8GRQ - chains B and J of the 13 polymer chains in the assembly; structure by electron microscopy, 3.87 A resolution.

[Chain B]
Name: Histone H4
Source organism: Homo sapiens
UniProt: A0A0P9AXL3 (A0A0P9AXL3_DROAN); residues 22-101 here correspond to UniProt positions 5-84 (UniProt number = residue number - 17)
Sequence (80 residues; row label = number of the first residue in the row):
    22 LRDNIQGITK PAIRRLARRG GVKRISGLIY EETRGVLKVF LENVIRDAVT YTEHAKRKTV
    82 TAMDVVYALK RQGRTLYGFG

[Chain J]
Molecule: 147-nt DNA strand
Source organism: Homo sapiens
Sequence (147 nucleotides; each row starts with the number of its first residue; numbers below 1 keep their minus sign (DC-73 is residue -73)):
   -73 CTGGAGAATC CCGGTGCCGA GGCCGCTCAA TTGGTCGTAG ACAGCTCTAG CACCGCTTAA
   -13 ACGCACGTAC GCGCTGTCCC CCGCGTTTTA ACCGCCAAGG GGATTACTCC CTAGTCTCCA
    47 GGCACGTGTC AGATATATAC ATCCTGT

[How chain B and chain J interact]
Contacting residue pairs - 12 pairs, chain B then chain J:
  Arg35(B) with DC8(J), salt bridge to the phosphate
  Arg45(B) with DC7(J), hydrogen bond to the sugar; DC8(J), phosphate contact
  Ile46(B) with DC7(J), sugar contact; DC8(J), hydrogen bond to the phosphate
  Ser47(B) with DC7(J), hydrogen bond to the phosphate
  Gly48(B) with DC7(J), hydrogen bond to the phosphate
  Arg78(B) with DG28(J), phosphate contact
  Lys79(B) with DG27(J), salt bridge to the phosphate; DG28(J), hydrogen bond to the phosphate
  Thr80(B) with DG27(J), hydrogen bond to the phosphate; DG28(J), hydrogen bond to the phosphate
Also at the interface, not in a pair above, chain B (11 interface residues in all): Arg39, Lys44, Leu49
Also at the interface, not in a pair above, chain J (6 interface residues in all): DC6, DG9

[In short]
Chain B and chain J form an interface of 11 and 6 residues respectively, with 7 hydrogen bonds and 2 salt
bridges. Polar pairs include Arg45(B)-DC7(J), Ile46(B)-DC8(J) and Ser47(B)-DC7(J).
Here chain B is Histone H4 and chain J is a 147-nt DNA strand, both from Homo sapiens. Entry 8GRQ (Cryo-EM
structure of BRCA1/BARD1 bound to H2AK127-UbcH5c-Ub nucleosome) was determined by electron microscopy.
